PDB entry 5URF | electron microscopy, 2.90 A resolution | chains J and L of the 60 polymer chains in the assembly

== Chain J (and L) ==
Molecule: viral protein 3
From: Human bocavirus 1
Notes: chain L of this document is another copy of the same molecule, construct and numbering; everything in this record applies to it too
Reference sequence: U5XGX2 (U5XGX2_9VIRU); residues 1-542 here correspond to UniProt positions 9-550 (UniProt number = residue number + 8)
Chain sequence (542 residues; numbered 1 to 542; the number before each row is that of its first residue):
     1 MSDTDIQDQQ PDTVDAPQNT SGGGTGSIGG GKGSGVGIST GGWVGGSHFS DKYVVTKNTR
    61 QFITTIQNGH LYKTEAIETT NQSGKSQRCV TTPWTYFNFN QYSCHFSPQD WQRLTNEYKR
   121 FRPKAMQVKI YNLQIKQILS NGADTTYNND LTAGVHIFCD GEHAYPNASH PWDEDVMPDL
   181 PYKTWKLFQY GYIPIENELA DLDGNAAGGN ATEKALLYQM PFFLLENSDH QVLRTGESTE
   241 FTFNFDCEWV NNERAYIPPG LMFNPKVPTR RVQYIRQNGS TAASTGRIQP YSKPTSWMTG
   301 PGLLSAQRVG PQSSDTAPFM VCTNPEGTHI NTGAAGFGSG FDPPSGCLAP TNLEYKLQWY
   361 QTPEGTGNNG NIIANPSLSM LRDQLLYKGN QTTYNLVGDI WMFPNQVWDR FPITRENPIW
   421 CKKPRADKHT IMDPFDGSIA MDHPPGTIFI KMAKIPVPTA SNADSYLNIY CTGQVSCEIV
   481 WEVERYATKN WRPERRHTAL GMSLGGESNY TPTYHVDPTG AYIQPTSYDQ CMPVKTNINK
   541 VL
Unresolved in the structure: 1-32

== Chain J / chain L interface ==
Residue-residue contacts (209):
  Glu248(J) - Lys428(L)  salt bridge
  Asn251(J) - Asp427(L)
  Arg254(J) - Gln219(L)
  Tyr256(J) - Pro166(L)
  Tyr256(J) - Ile195(L)
  Tyr256(J) - Pro221(L)  hydrophobic
  Tyr256(J) - Phe223(L)
  Ile257(J) - Ile193(L)
  Ile257(J) - Pro194(L)
  Pro258(J) - Thr323(L)
  Pro259(J) - Pro424(L)  hydrophobic
  Gly260(J) - Ser339(L)
  Leu261(J) - Ile193(L)
  Leu261(J) - Glu196(L)
  Met262(J) - Asn167(L)
  Met262(J) - Pro424(L)  hydrophobic
  Phe263(J) - His170(L)
  Phe263(J) - Ile193(L)
  Asn264(J) - Tyr96(L)
  Asn264(J) - Ala168(L)
  Asn264(J) - Gln189(L)  hydrogen bond (side chain-backbone)
  Asn264(J) - Tyr190(L)
  Asn264(J) - Gly191(L)
  Pro265(J) - Ile77(L)  hydrophobic
  Pro265(J) - Cys89(L)  hydrophobic
  Pro265(J) - Ile193(L)
  Lys266(J) - Glu75(L)  salt bridge
  Lys266(J) - Cys89(L)
  Lys266(J) - Thr91(L)
  Val267(J) - Tyr96(L)
  Val267(J) - Asp173(L)
  Val267(J) - Glu174(L)
  Val267(J) - Asp175(L)
  Val267(J) - Phe188(L)  hydrophobic
  Pro268(J) - Asp173(L)
  Pro268(J) - Glu174(L)  hydrogen bond (backbone-backbone)
  Thr269(J) - Trp172(L)
  Thr269(J) - Asp173(L)
  Arg270(J) - Gln101(L)
  Arg270(J) - Trp172(L)  hydrogen bond (side chain-backbone)
  Arg270(J) - Glu174(L)
  Arg270(J) - Gln358(L)
  Arg270(J) - Trp359(L)
  Arg270(J) - Tyr360(L)  hydrogen bond (backbone-backbone)
  Arg270(J) - Gln361(L)
  Arg270(J) - Glu416(L)  hydrogen bond (side chain-backbone)
  Arg271(J) - Trp172(L)
  Arg271(J) - Asp342(L)  salt bridge
  Arg271(J) - Pro343(L)
  Arg271(J) - Gln358(L)
  Arg271(J) - Trp359(L)  hydrogen bond (backbone-backbone)
  Arg271(J) - Asp436(L)  salt bridge
  Val272(J) - Gln358(L)
  Val272(J) - Tyr360(L)  hydrophobic
  Gln273(J) - Arg308(L)  hydrogen bond (backbone-side chain)
  Gln273(J) - Gln312(L)  hydrogen bond
  Gln273(J) - Thr316(L)  hydrogen bond
  Tyr274(J) - Arg308(L)
  Tyr274(J) - Asn352(L)
  Tyr274(J) - Leu353(L)  hydrophobic
  Tyr274(J) - Glu354(L)
  Ile275(J) - Arg308(L)
  Ile275(J) - Gly310(L)
  Ile275(J) - Gln312(L)
  Ile275(J) - Glu354(L)
  Arg276(J) - Gln307(L)
  Arg276(J) - Asn352(L)
  Arg276(J) - Glu354(L)  salt bridge
  Ser284(J) - Gln312(L)  hydrogen bond (backbone-side chain)
  Thr285(J) - Gln312(L)
  Thr285(J) - Gln358(L)
  Thr285(J) - Asn368(L)
  Thr285(J) - Asn371(L)
  Gly286(J) - Gln312(L)
  Gly286(J) - Tyr360(L)
  Arg287(J) - Glu174(L)  salt bridge
  Arg287(J) - Tyr360(L)  hydrogen bond (backbone-side chain)
  Arg287(J) - Pro363(L)  hydrogen bond (side chain-backbone)
  Arg287(J) - Gly365(L)  hydrogen bond (side chain-backbone)
  Arg287(J) - Thr366(L)
  Gln289(J) - Ser313(L)
  Tyr291(J) - Ile77(L)  hydrophobic
  Tyr291(J) - Thr79(L)
  Tyr291(J) - Thr80(L)
  Tyr291(J) - Lys85(L)
  Tyr291(J) - Gln87(L)
  Tyr291(J) - Ser313(L)  hydrogen bond (side chain-backbone)
  Tyr291(J) - Ser314(L)
  Ser292(J) - Lys85(L)
  Ser292(J) - Asp315(L)  hydrogen bond (side chain-backbone)
  Lys293(J) - Asp173(L)  salt bridge
  Lys293(J) - Ser339(L)
  Pro294(J) - His170(L)
  Pro294(J) - Gly340(L)
  Pro294(J) - Asp342(L)
  Thr295(J) - Ser339(L)  hydrogen bond
  Thr295(J) - Gly340(L)  hydrogen bond (backbone-backbone)
  Thr295(J) - Phe341(L)
  Thr295(J) - Asp342(L)
  Ser296(J) - Phe341(L)
  Ser296(J) - Pro434(L)
  Ser296(J) - Phe435(L)
  Trp297(J) - Val321(L)
  Trp297(J) - Phe341(L)
  Trp297(J) - Lys422(L)
  Trp297(J) - Pro424(L)
  Trp297(J) - Met432(L)  hydrophobic
  Thr299(J) - Val321(L)
  Ala349(J) - Glu326(L)
  Leu378(J) - Ala215(L)  hydrophobic
  Leu378(J) - Leu216(L)  hydrophobic
  Leu378(J) - Gln219(L)
  Met380(J) - Thr323(L)  hydrogen bond
  Met380(J) - Pro325(L)  hydrophobic
  Leu381(J) - Arg425(L)
  Leu381(J) - Ala426(L)  hydrophobic
  Asp383(J) - Thr323(L)
  Asp383(J) - Asn324(L)  hydrogen bond (side chain-backbone)
  Asp383(J) - Pro325(L)
  Gln384(J) - Cys322(L)
  Gln384(J) - Thr323(L)
  Leu385(J) - Val321(L)
  Leu385(J) - Cys322(L)  hydrogen bond (backbone-backbone)
  Leu385(J) - Asn324(L)
  Leu386(J) - Phe319(L)  hydrophobic
  Leu386(J) - Met320(L)
  Tyr387(J) - Phe319(L)  hydrogen bond (backbone-backbone)
  Tyr387(J) - Met320(L)  hydrogen bond (backbone-backbone)
  Tyr387(J) - Cys322(L)  hydrophobic
  Lys388(J) - Ser305(L)
  Lys388(J) - Ala306(L)
  Lys388(J) - Phe319(L)
  Gly389(J) - Ala306(L)
  Gly389(J) - Gln307(L)  hydrogen bond (backbone-backbone)
  Asn390(J) - Gln307(L)
  Asn390(J) - Arg308(L)
  Asn390(J) - Val309(L)
  Gln391(J) - Gln307(L)  hydrogen bond (backbone-side chain)
  Gln391(J) - Arg308(L)
  Gln391(J) - Val309(L)
  Thr393(J) - Val309(L)
  Thr393(J) - Ala335(L)
  Tyr394(J) - Val309(L)
  Tyr394(J) - Thr316(L)  hydrogen bond (side chain-backbone)
  Tyr394(J) - Ala317(L)
  Tyr394(J) - Met320(L)
  Tyr394(J) - Ala335(L)
  Ile400(J) - Trp401(L)  hydrophobic
  Trp401(J) - Trp401(L)
  Met402(J) - Trp401(L)
  Met402(J) - Met402(L)  hydrogen bond (backbone-backbone)
  Phe403(J) - Gly302(L)
  Phe403(J) - Leu303(L)  hydrophobic
  Phe403(J) - Phe341(L)  hydrophobic
  Phe403(J) - Trp401(L)  hydrophobic
  Phe403(J) - Met402(L)
  Phe403(J) - Thr430(L)  hydrogen bond (backbone-side chain)
  Phe403(J) - Phe435(L)  hydrophobic
  Pro404(J) - Pro301(L)
  Pro404(J) - Met402(L)
  Pro404(J) - Thr430(L)
  Pro404(J) - Asp433(L)
  Pro404(J) - Phe435(L)  hydrophobic
  Asn405(J) - Thr430(L)  hydrogen bond (backbone-side chain)
  Asn405(J) - Met432(L)
  Asn405(J) - Asp433(L)  hydrogen bond (side chain-backbone)
  Asn405(J) - Pro434(L)
  Asn405(J) - Phe435(L)
  Gln406(J) - Trp401(L)
  Gln406(J) - His429(L)
  Gln406(J) - Thr430(L)  hydrogen bond (backbone-side chain)
  Val407(J) - Ala426(L)  hydrophobic
  Val407(J) - His429(L)
  Trp408(J) - Lys428(L)
  Trp408(J) - His429(L)
  Trp408(J) - Thr430(L)
  Asp409(J) - Asp427(L)
  Asp409(J) - Lys428(L)
  Arg410(J) - Asp427(L)
  Ile431(J) - Lys428(L)
  Ile431(J) - His429(L)
  Asp433(J) - Lys428(L)
  Lys489(J) - Ala164(L)
  Lys489(J) - Tyr165(L)
  Lys489(J) - Phe223(L)
  Lys489(J) - Asn227(L)  hydrogen bond (backbone-side chain)
  Lys489(J) - Ser228(L)
  Asn490(J) - Pro221(L)
  Asn490(J) - Phe222(L)  hydrogen bond (side chain-backbone)
  Asn490(J) - Phe223(L)
  Trp491(J) - Phe222(L)  hydrogen bond (backbone-backbone)
  Trp491(J) - Leu224(L)  hydrophobic
  Trp491(J) - Asn227(L)
  Arg492(J) - Tyr218(L)  hydrogen bond (side chain-backbone)
  Arg492(J) - Met220(L)
  Arg492(J) - Phe222(L)
  Arg495(J) - Gln219(L)
  Lys535(J) - Asp427(L)  salt bridge
  Thr536(J) - Gln219(L)
  Lys540(J) - Arg425(L)
  Lys540(J) - Ala426(L)
  Lys540(J) - Asp427(L)  salt bridge
  Val541(J) - Ala164(L)
  Val541(J) - Tyr165(L)
  Val541(J) - Pro166(L)
  Val541(J) - Phe223(L)  hydrophobic
  Leu542(J) - Lys422(L)  hydrogen bond (backbone-side chain)
  Leu542(J) - Pro424(L)
  Leu542(J) - Arg425(L)  hydrogen bond (backbone-side chain)
Also at the interface, not in a pair above, chain J (82 interface residues in all): Met298, Pro350, Pro376, Arg382, Thr392, Asp399, Met432
Also at the interface, not in a pair above, chain L (106 interface residues in all): Glu78, His163, Leu199, Leu217, Gly336, Leu357, Glu364, Asp399, Lys423, Ala440

== Summary ==
82 residues of chain J and 106 residues of chain L are in contact, with 36 hydrogen bonds and 9 salt bridges.
Polar pairs include Glu248(J)-Lys428(L), Lys266(J)-Glu75(L) and Arg271(J)-Asp342(L).
Both chains are viral protein 3 (Human bocavirus 1). Entry 5URF (The structure of human bocavirus 1) was
determined by electron microscopy together with 5US7 and 5US9 from the same study.
